5VX0 - chains C and D of the 4 polymer chains in the assembly; structure by X-ray diffraction, 1.60 A resolution.

# Chain C
Name: Bcl-2 homologous antagonist/killer
From: Homo sapiens
UniProtKB: Q16611 (BAK_HUMAN); residue numbers follow UniProt; this construct covers 23-186
Amino-acid sequence (170 residues; numbered 17 to 186; the number before each row is that of its first residue):
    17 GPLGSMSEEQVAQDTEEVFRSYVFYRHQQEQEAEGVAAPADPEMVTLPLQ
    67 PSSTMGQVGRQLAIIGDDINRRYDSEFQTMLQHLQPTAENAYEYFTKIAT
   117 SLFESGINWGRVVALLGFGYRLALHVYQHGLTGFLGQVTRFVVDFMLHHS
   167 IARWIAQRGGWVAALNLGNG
Disordered / not traced: 17-20, 50-53, 186
Sequence notes: expression tag (17-22); engineered mutation Ser166 (Cys in Q16611)
Swiss-Prot annotation at these positions:
  - motif: Val74 to Arg88 (BH3), Ser117 to Tyr136 (BH1), Arg169 to Gly184 (BH2)
  - binding site (Zn(2+)): Asp160, His164
  - mutagenesis: His164 (H164A: Strongly reduced zinc binding and homodimerization)

# Chain D
Name: Bcl-2-like protein 11
UniProtKB: O43521 (B2L11_HUMAN); numbering as in UniProt (aligned over 141-166)
Amino-acid sequence (26 residues; row label = number of the first residue in the row):
   141 DMRPEIRIAQELRRIGDEFNATYARR
Disordered / not traced: 141, 166
Sequence notes: engineered mutation Arg147 (Trp in O43521), Thr162 (Tyr in O43521)
Modified / non-standard residues: Ile155 (L-gamma-glutamylglycine; 9R7)
Swiss-Prot annotation at these positions:
  - mutagenesis: Gly156 (G156A: Retains the ability to induce apoptosis. Abolishes interaction with BAX; in isoform Bim-alpha3 and isoform BimS. No effect on interaction with BCL2; G156E: Abolishes induction of apoptosis ...), Asn160 (N160A: Retains the ability to induce apoptosis. Abolishes interaction with BCL2; in isoform Bim-alpha3 and isoform BimS. No effect on interaction with BAX)

# How chain C and chain D interact
Residue-residue contacts (57; chain C residue first):
  Arg42(C) - Ile155(D)
  Ile81(C) - Phe159(D)  hydrophobic
  Ile81(C) - Tyr163(D)  hydrogen bond (backbone-side chain)
  Gly82(C) - Phe159(D)
  Ile85(C) - Ile155(D)
  Ile85(C) - Glu158(D)
  Ile85(C) - Phe159(D)  hydrophobic
  Asn86(C) - Ile155(D)
  Arg88(C) - Glu158(D)  salt bridge
  Tyr89(C) - Glu151(D)
  Tyr89(C) - Arg154(D)
  Tyr89(C) - Ile155(D)  hydrogen bond (side chain-backbone)
  Tyr89(C) - Glu158(D)
  Glu92(C) - Arg147(D)  salt bridge
  Glu92(C) - Glu151(D)
  Phe93(C) - Ile148(D)
  Phe93(C) - Glu151(D)
  Phe93(C) - Leu152(D)  hydrophobic
  Phe93(C) - Ile155(D)
  Met96(C) - Pro144(D)
  Met96(C) - Arg147(D)
  Met96(C) - Ile148(D)  hydrophobic
  His99(C) - Pro144(D)
  Leu100(C) - Pro144(D)
  Leu100(C) - Glu145(D)
  Tyr110(C) - Glu145(D)
  Ile114(C) - Glu145(D)
  Ile114(C) - Ile148(D)  hydrophobic
  Ile114(C) - Ala149(D)
  Ile114(C) - Leu152(D)  hydrophobic
  Ser117(C) - Ala149(D)
  Ser117(C) - Arg153(D)  hydrogen bond
  Leu118(C) - Leu152(D)
  Leu118(C) - Arg153(D)
  Ser121(C) - Arg153(D)
  Asn124(C) - Gly156(D)
  Asn124(C) - Asp157(D)  hydrogen bond
  Asn124(C) - Asn160(D)
  Trp125(C) - Asn160(D)  hydrogen bond (backbone-side chain)
  Gly126(C) - Gly156(D)
  Gly126(C) - Phe159(D)
  Gly126(C) - Asn160(D)  hydrogen bond (backbone-side chain)
  Arg127(C) - Arg153(D)
  Arg127(C) - Gly156(D)
  Arg127(C) - Asp157(D)  salt bridge
  Val129(C) - Phe159(D)  hydrophobic
  Ala130(C) - Leu152(D)
  Ala130(C) - Ile155(D)
  Gly133(C) - Ile155(D)
  Phe134(C) - Ile148(D)  hydrophobic
  Phe134(C) - Leu152(D)  hydrophobic
  Arg137(C) - Ile155(D)
  Leu183(C) - Tyr163(D)
  Leu183(C) - Ala164(D)  hydrophobic
  Gly184(C) - Tyr163(D)  hydrogen bond (backbone-backbone)
  Asn185(C) - Thr162(D)
  Asn185(C) - Tyr163(D)
Also at the interface, not in a pair above, chain C (32 interface residues in all): Leu78, Leu97, Asn182
Also at the interface, not in a pair above, chain D (20 interface residues in all): Arg143, Arg165

# In short
The interface between chain C and chain D involves 32 residues on one side and 20 on the other, with 7
hydrogen bonds and 3 salt bridges. Polar pairs include Arg88(C)-Glu158(D), Glu92(C)-Arg147(D) and
Arg127(C)-Asp157(D).
Chain C is Bcl-2 homologous antagonist/killer (Homo sapiens) and chain D is Bcl-2-like protein 11; the
structure, Bak in complex with Bim-h3Glg, was determined by X-ray diffraction together with 5VWV, 5VWW, 5VWX,
5VWY, 5VWZ, 5VX2 and 5VX3 from the same study.
